Entry 6P02 (X-ray diffraction, 2.25 A resolution); this record covers chains E and F of the 8 polymer chains in the assembly.

# Chain E
Protein: Aspartate 1-decarboxylase beta chain
Source organism: Mycobacterium tuberculosis (strain ATCC 25618 / H37Rv)
UniProtKB: P9WIL3 (PAND_MYCTU); numbering as in UniProt (aligned over 1-24)
Amino-acid sequence (24 residues; row label = number of the first residue in the row):
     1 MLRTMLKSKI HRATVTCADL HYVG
UniProt features mapped onto this chain:
  - mutagenesis: H21 (H21R: In S11; may confer PZA resistance; when associated with V-49)
Reported in the primary citation:
  - mutagenesis - H21R (0.184 (0.003) s-1): decreased catalytic activity

# Chain F
Protein: Aspartate 1-decarboxylase alpha chain
Source organism: Mycobacterium tuberculosis (strain ATCC 25618 / H37Rv)
Notes: EC 4.1.1.11
UniProtKB: P9WIL3 (PAND_MYCTU); residue numbers follow UniProt; this construct covers 25-139
Amino-acid sequence (123 residues; numbered 25 to 147; the number before each row is that of its first residue):
    25 XVTIDADLMD AADLLEGEQV TIVDIDNGAR LVTYAITGER GSGVIGINGA AAHLVHPGDL
    85 VILIAYATMD DARARTYQPR IVFVDAYNKP IDMGHDPAFV PENAGELLDP RLGVGLEHHH
   145 HHH
Disordered / not traced: 116-147
Differences from the reference sequence: conflict PYR_25 (Ser in P9WIL3); expression tag (140-147)
Modified residues: PYR (pyruvic acid) at position 25
Small-molecule neighbours:
  - 6-chloropyrazine-2-carboxylic acid (NMJ), molecule 1: PYR_25, V56, T57, Y58, N72, G73, A74, A75
  - 6-chloropyrazine-2-carboxylic acid (NMJ), molecule 2: V47, R54, I86, I88, Y90
UniProt features mapped onto this chain:
  - active site: Y58 (Proton donor)
  - binding site (substrate): T57, G73 to A75
  - mutagenesis: I49 (I49V: In S11; may confer PZA resistance; when associated with R-21), A128 (A128S: In S6; may confer PZA resistance), E130 (E130G: In S13; may confer PZA resistance), V138 (V138A: In S9, S10; may confer PZA resistance)
Reported in the primary citation:
  - mutagenesis - R54A: abolished catalytic activity

# How chain E and chain F interact
Contacting residue pairs (92; chain E residue first):
  M1(E) - D94(F)
  M1(E) - D95(F)  hydrogen bond (backbone-backbone)
  L2(E) - T92(F)
  L2(E) - M93(F)
  L2(E) - D94(F)
  R3(E) - A91(F)
  R3(E) - T92(F)
  R3(E) - M93(F)  hydrogen bond (backbone-backbone)
  R3(E) - D95(F)  salt bridge
  R3(E) - A98(F)
  R3(E) - R99(F)
  T4(E) - Y90(F)
  T4(E) - A91(F)
  T4(E) - T92(F)
  M5(E) - Y90(F)
  M5(E) - A91(F)  hydrogen bond (backbone-backbone)
  M5(E) - A98(F)  hydrophobic
  L6(E) - I88(F)  hydrophobic
  L6(E) - A89(F)
  L6(E) - Y90(F)
  L6(E) - Y101(F)
  L6(E) - P103(F)
  L6(E) - I105(F)  hydrophobic
  K7(E) - D37(F)  hydrogen bond (side chain-backbone)
  K7(E) - L38(F)
  K7(E) - E42(F)  salt bridge
  K7(E) - A89(F)  hydrogen bond (backbone-backbone)
  K7(E) - Y90(F)
  K7(E) - A91(F)
  K7(E) - Y101(F)  hydrogen bond (backbone-side chain)
  K7(E) - P103(F)
  K7(E) - R104(F)  hydrogen bond (backbone-backbone)
  S8(E) - A36(F)  hydrogen bond (side chain-backbone)
  S8(E) - D37(F)
  S8(E) - I88(F)
  S8(E) - A89(F)  hydrogen bond (backbone-backbone)
  S8(E) - R104(F)
  K9(E) - L87(F)
  K9(E) - R104(F)  hydrogen bond (backbone-backbone)
  K9(E) - I105(F)
  K9(E) - V106(F)  hydrogen bond (backbone-backbone)
  I10(E) - L32(F)
  I10(E) - A36(F)  hydrophobic
  I10(E) - I86(F)
  I10(E) - L87(F)  hydrogen bond (backbone-backbone)
  I10(E) - V106(F)
  H11(E) - I86(F)
  H11(E) - V106(F)  hydrogen bond (backbone-backbone)
  H11(E) - F107(F)
  H11(E) - V108(F)
  R12(E) - I49(F)
  R12(E) - L84(F)
  R12(E) - V85(F)  hydrogen bond (backbone-backbone)
  R12(E) - I86(F)
  R12(E) - V108(F)
  A13(E) - D83(F)
  A13(E) - L84(F)
  A13(E) - V85(F)  hydrogen bond (backbone-backbone)
  A13(E) - V108(F)  hydrophobic
  A13(E) - N112(F)
  T14(E) - I69(F)
  T14(E) - D83(F)
  T14(E) - L84(F)
  T14(E) - A110(F)
  T14(E) - N112(F)  hydrogen bond (backbone-side chain)
  V15(E) - I69(F)
  V15(E) - I71(F)  hydrophobic
  V15(E) - V79(F)  hydrophobic
  V15(E) - H80(F)
  V15(E) - P81(F)
  V15(E) - G82(F)  hydrogen bond (backbone-backbone)
  V15(E) - D83(F)  hydrogen bond (backbone-backbone)
  V15(E) - V85(F)  hydrophobic
  T16(E) - G67(F)
  T16(E) - V68(F)
  T16(E) - I69(F)  hydrogen bond (backbone-backbone)
  T16(E) - N112(F)
  C17(E) - V68(F)  hydrophobic
  C17(E) - I69(F)
  C17(E) - G70(F)
  C17(E) - I71(F)  hydrogen bond (backbone-backbone)
  C17(E) - P81(F)
  A18(E) - I71(F)
  A18(E) - A76(F)  hydrophobic
  A18(E) - P81(F)
  D19(E) - I71(F)  hydrogen bond (backbone-backbone)
  D19(E) - N72(F)
  D19(E) - G73(F)  hydrogen bond (backbone-backbone)
  L20(E) - G73(F)
  L20(E) - H77(F)
  Y22(E) - I60(F)
  Y22(E) - N72(F)
Interface residues without a listed pair, chain F (45 interface residues in all): I28

# Overview
21 residues of chain E face 45 of chain F across their interface; the contacts include 22 hydrogen bonds and 2
salt bridges. Polar contacts include R3(E)-D95(F), K7(E)-E42(F) and K7(E)-D37(F). Ligands of chain F:
6-chloropyrazine-2-carboxylic acid. From the paper: H21R of chain E reduces catalytic activity; R54A of chain
F abolishes catalytic activity.
Chain E is Aspartate 1-decarboxylase beta chain and chain F is Aspartate 1-decarboxylase alpha chain, both
from Mycobacterium tuberculosis (strain ATCC 25618 / H37Rv); the structure, Crystal structure of Mtb aspartate
decarboxylase, 6-Chlorine pyrazinoic acid complex, was determined by X-ray diffraction together with 6OYY,
6OZ8 and 6P1Y from the same study.
